PDB entry 8EGQ | X-ray diffraction, 1.96 A resolution | chain A

== Chain A ==
Molecule: [3-methyl-2-oxobutanoate dehydrogenase [lipoamide]] kinase, mitochondrial
From: Rattus norvegicus
Notes: EC 2.7.11.4
UniProtKB: Q00972 (BCKD_RAT); residues 1-382 here correspond to UniProt positions 31-412 (UniProt number = residue number + 30)
Sequence (388 residues; row label = number of the first residue in the row):
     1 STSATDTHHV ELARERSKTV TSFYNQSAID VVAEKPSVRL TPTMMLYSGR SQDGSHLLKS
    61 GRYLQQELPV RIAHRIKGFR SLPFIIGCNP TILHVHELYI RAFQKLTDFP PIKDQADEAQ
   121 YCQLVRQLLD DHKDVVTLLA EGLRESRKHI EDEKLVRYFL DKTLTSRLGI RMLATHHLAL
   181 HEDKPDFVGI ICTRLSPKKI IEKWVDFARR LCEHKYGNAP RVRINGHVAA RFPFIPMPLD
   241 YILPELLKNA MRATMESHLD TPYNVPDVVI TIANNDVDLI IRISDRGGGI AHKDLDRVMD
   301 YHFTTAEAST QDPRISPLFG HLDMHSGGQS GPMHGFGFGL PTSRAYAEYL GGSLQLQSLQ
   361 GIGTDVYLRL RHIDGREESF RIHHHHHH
Not modelled in the structure: 1-25, 50-52, 308-329, 375-388
Sequence notes: expression tag (383-388)
Ligand contacts:
  - ADP (adenosine-5'-diphosphate): Glu-245, Lys-248, Asn-249, Ala-250, Arg-252, Ala-253, Asp-285, Gly-289, Ile-290, Val-298, Phe-303, Thr-304, Thr-305, Ala-306, Gly-335, Phe-336, Gly-337, Phe-338, Gly-339, Leu-340, Pro-341, Thr-364
  - WJK ((2S)-2-ethyl-4-{[(2'M)-2'-(1H-tetrazol-5-yl)[1,1'-biphenyl]-4-yl]methyl}-3,4-dihydro-2H-pyrido[3,2-b][1,4]oxazine), molecule 1: Arg-39, Leu-40, Thr-41, Pro-42, Met-45, Arg-71, Gly-169, Met-172, Leu-173, His-176, Ile-190, Ile-235, Tyr-349, Leu-350, Gly-351, His-372
  - WJK, molecule 2: Leu-68, Ile-72, Leu-98, Tyr-99, Ala-102, Val-125, Leu-128, Leu-129, His-132, Lys-133, Val-135, Val-136, Arg-167, Ile-170, Arg-171, Ser-330, Gly-331, Pro-332, Tyr-346
Curated features (UniProtKB/Swiss-Prot):
  - binding site (ATP): Asn-249, Asp-285, Thr-304, Thr-305, His-334, Gly-337, Leu-340
  - binding site (Mg(2+)): Asn-249
  - binding site (K(+)): Val-298, Asp-300, Phe-303, Gly-337
  - modified residue: Ser-1 (Phosphoserine), Lys-162 (N6-acetyllysine), Lys-203 (N6-acetyllysine), Ser-326 (Phosphoserine), Ser-330 (Phosphoserine)
What the authors report for this chain:
  - binding site for WJK: Leu-68, Tyr-99, Leu-128, Leu-129, His-132, Arg-167

== Summary ==
Ligands of chain A: ADP and compound WJK. UniProt lists 7 ATP-binding residues, Mg2+-binding residue Asn-249
and 4 K+-binding residues. From the paper: a binding site for WJK at Leu-68, Tyr-99 and Leu-128 among others.
Chain A is [3-methyl-2-oxobutanoate dehydrogenase [lipoamide]] kinase, mitochondrial (Rattus norvegicus); the
structure, Branched chain ketoacid dehydrogenase kinase complexes, was determined by X-ray diffraction (same
publication as 8EGD, 8EGF and 8EGU).
